2BEJ - chain A; structure by X-ray diffraction, 2.10 A resolution.

Chain A:
Molecule: Segregation protein
Organism: Thermus thermophilus
Reference sequence: Q72H90 (Q72H90); residues 1-249 here = UniProt positions 1-249
Chain sequence (257 residues; numbered 1 to 257; the number before each row is that of its first residue):
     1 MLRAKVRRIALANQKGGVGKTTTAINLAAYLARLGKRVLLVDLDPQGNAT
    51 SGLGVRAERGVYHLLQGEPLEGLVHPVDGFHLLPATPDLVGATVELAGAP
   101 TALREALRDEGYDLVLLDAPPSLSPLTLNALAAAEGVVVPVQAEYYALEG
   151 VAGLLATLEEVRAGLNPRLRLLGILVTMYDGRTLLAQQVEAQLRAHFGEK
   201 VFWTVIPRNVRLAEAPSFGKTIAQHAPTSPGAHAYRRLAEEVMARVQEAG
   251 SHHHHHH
Unresolved in the structure: 1-4, 250-257
Curated features (UniProtKB/Swiss-Prot):
  - binding site (ATP): Lys15, Gly16, Gly17, Val18, Gly19, Lys20, Thr21, Thr22, Pro207, Asn209
  - binding site (ADP): Gly17, Gly19, Lys20, Thr21, Thr22, Pro207, Asn209
  - binding site (Mg(2+)): Thr21
  - mutagenesis: Gly16 (G16A: Dimerization-deficient despite ATP-binding), Lys20 (K20A: Nucleotide-binding-deficient, no ATPase activity, cannot bind DNA. No effect on dimerization), Asp44 (D44V: ATP hydrolysis-deficient. Forms only dimers in the presence of ATP)
Metal / ion sites: Mg2+: Thr21 (together with ADP)
Ligand contacts: ADP (adenosine-5'-diphosphate): Gly16, Gly17, Val18, Gly19, Lys20, Thr21, Thr22, Met178, Ile206, Pro207, Arg208, Asn209, Leu212, Ala213, Pro216
What the authors report for this chain:
  - binding site for ADP: Gly17 to Thr22, Met178, Ile206 to Ala213
  - catalytic residues: Asp44 (proposed by the authors, not directly observed)
  - mutagenesis - D44A: increased binding to DNA
  - mutagenesis - D44A: abolished catalytic activity on Spo0JN20
  - mutagenesis - K20A: abolished binding to nucleotide
  - mutagenesis - K20A: abolished catalytic activity on ATP
  - mutagenesis - K20A: abolished binding to DNA
  - mutagenesis - G16V: decreased binding to DNA

Overview:
Chain A binds ADP. From UniProt: 10 ATP-binding residues, 7 ADP-binding residues, Mg2+-binding residue Thr21
and 3 mutagenesis sites. The paper reports the catalytic residue Asp44; D44A increases binding to DNA; 3
substitutions were tested in all.
Chain A is Segregation protein (Thermus thermophilus); the structure, Structure of the bacterial chromosome
segregation protein Soj, was determined by X-ray diffraction together with 1WCV and 2BEK from the same study.
